Entry 7P2Y (electron microscopy, 3.10 A resolution); this record covers chains C and D of the 22 polymer chains in the assembly.

== Chain C ==
Molecule: ATP synthase subunit alpha
From: Acinetobacter baumannii (strain ATCC 17978 / CIP 53.77 / LMG 1025 / NCDC KC755 / 5377)
Notes: EC 7.1.2.2
Reference sequence: A3M142 (ATPA_ACIBT); residues 1-514 here = UniProt positions 1-514
Sequence (514 residues; numbered 1 to 514; the number before each row is that of its first residue):
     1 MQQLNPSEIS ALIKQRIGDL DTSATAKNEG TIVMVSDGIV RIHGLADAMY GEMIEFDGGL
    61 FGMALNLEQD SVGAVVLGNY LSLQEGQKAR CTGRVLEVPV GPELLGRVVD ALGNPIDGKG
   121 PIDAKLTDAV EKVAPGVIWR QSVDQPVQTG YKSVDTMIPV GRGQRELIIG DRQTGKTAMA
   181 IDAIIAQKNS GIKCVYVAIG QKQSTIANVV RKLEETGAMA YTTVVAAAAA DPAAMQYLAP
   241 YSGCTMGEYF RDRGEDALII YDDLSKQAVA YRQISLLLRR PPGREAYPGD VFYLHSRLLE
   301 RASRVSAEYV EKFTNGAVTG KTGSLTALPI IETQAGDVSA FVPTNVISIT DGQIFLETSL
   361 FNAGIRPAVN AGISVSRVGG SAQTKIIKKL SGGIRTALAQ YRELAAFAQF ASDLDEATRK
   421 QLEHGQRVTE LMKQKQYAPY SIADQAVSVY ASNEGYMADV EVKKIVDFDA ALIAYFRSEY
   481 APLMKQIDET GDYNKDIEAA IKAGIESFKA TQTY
Unresolved in the structure: 1-5
Swiss-Prot annotation at these positions:
  - binding site (ATP): Gly170 to Thr177
  - site: Ser374 (Required for activity)
Ion coordination: Mg2+: Thr177 (together with ATP)
Ligand contacts: ATP (adenosine-5'-triphosphate): Arg172, Gln173, Thr174, Gly175, Lys176, Thr177, Ala178, Phe361, Arg366, Pro367, Gln434, Lys435, Gln436

== Chain D ==
Molecule: ATP synthase subunit beta
From: Acinetobacter baumannii (strain ATCC 17978 / CIP 53.77 / LMG 1025 / NCDC KC755 / 5377)
Notes: EC 7.1.2.2
Reference sequence: A3M144 (ATPB_ACIBT); residues 1-464 here = UniProt positions 1-464
Sequence (464 residues; numbered 1 to 464; the number before each row is that of its first residue):
     1 MSSGRIIQII GAVIDVEFER TSVPKIYDAL QVDGTETTLE VQQQLGDGVV RTIAMGSTEG
    61 LKRGLTVTST NAPISVPVGT ATLGRIMDVL GRPIDEAGPV ATEERLPIHR QAPSYAEQAA
   121 STDLLETGIK VIDLLCPFAK GGKVGLFGGA GVGKTVNMME LINNIAKAHS GLSVFAGVGE
   181 RTREGNDFYH EMKDSNVLDK VAMVYGQMNE PPGNRLRVAL TGLTMAEYFR DEKDENGKGR
   241 DVLLFVDNIY RYTLAGTEVS ALLGRMPSAV GYQPTLAEEM GVLQERITST KSGSITSIQA
   301 VYVPADDLTD PSPATTFAHL DATVVLSRDI ASSGIYPAID PLDSTSRQLD PLVVGQEHYE
   361 IARAVQNVLQ RYKELKDIIA ILGMDELAEE DKLVVYRARK IQRFFSQPFH VAEVFTGAPG
   421 KLVPLKETIR GFKGLLAGEY DHIPEQAFYM VGGIDEVIAK AEKL
Unresolved in the structure: 1
Swiss-Prot annotation at these positions:
  - binding site (ATP): Gly148 to Thr155
Ligand contacts: ADP (adenosine-5'-diphosphate): Gly151, Val152, Gly153, Lys154, Thr155, Val156, Arg181, Glu184, Tyr336, Phe409, Ala412, Phe415

== Chain C / chain D interface ==
Pairs across the interface (54):
  Val33(C) - Gln44(D)
  Val33(C) - Gly46(D)
  Met34(C) - Gln44(D)
  Met34(C) - Leu45(D)
  Val35(C) - Gln44(D)  hydrogen bond (backbone-backbone)
  Ser36(C) - Gln43(D)
  Asp37(C) - Gln43(D)
  Asp37(C) - Arg265(D)  salt bridge
  Leu81(C) - Ile26(D)  hydrophobic
  Gln84(C) - Lys25(D)
  Glu85(C) - Arg20(D)  salt bridge
  Glu85(C) - Val23(D)
  Glu85(C) - Gln44(D)
  Ile116(C) - Tyr115(D)
  Ile116(C) - Ala116(D)
  Arg172(C) - Phe317(D)
  Gln173(C) - Thr323(D)
  Gln173(C) - Thr345(D)  hydrogen bond
  Lys202(C) - Glu285(D)
  Lys202(C) - Ala318(D)
  Lys202(C) - His319(D)
  Lys202(C) - Asp321(D)  salt bridge
  Gln203(C) - Pro113(D)
  Gln203(C) - Tyr115(D)
  Gln203(C) - Gln118(D)
  Gln203(C) - Glu285(D)
  Ile206(C) - Tyr115(D)  hydrophobic
  Ala207(C) - Tyr115(D)
  Asn208(C) - Ala120(D)
  Val210(C) - Tyr115(D)
  Arg211(C) - Ala120(D)
  Ala229(C) - Glu285(D)
  Ala229(C) - His319(D)
  Ala230(C) - Glu285(D)
  Arg272(C) - Ser268(D)  hydrogen bond
  Gln273(C) - Pro274(D)
  Gln273(C) - Thr275(D)
  Gln273(C) - Glu278(D)  hydrogen bond
  Leu276(C) - Pro274(D)  hydrophobic
  Leu277(C) - Pro274(D)  hydrophobic
  Arg279(C) - Gly264(D)
  Arg279(C) - Met266(D)
  Arg280(C) - Met266(D)
  Ala286(C) - Ser268(D)
  Ala286(C) - Ala269(D)
  Gln334(C) - Thr309(D)
  Asn362(C) - Leu342(D)
  Asn362(C) - Gln370(D)
  Ala363(C) - Asn367(D)
  Ala363(C) - Gln370(D)
  Arg366(C) - Arg363(D)
  Gln409(C) - Leu375(D)
  Gln409(C) - Asp391(D)
  Phe410(C) - Leu382(D)  hydrophobic
Other interface residues (no listed pair), chain C (45 interface residues in all): Asn79, Tyr80, Leu83, Val108, Asp117, Gln201, Ser204, Val269, Pro282, Glu285, Ala335, Ser359
Other interface residues (no listed pair), chain D (48 interface residues in all): Tyr27, Gln111, Ser114, Pro267, Ala277, Gly281, Leu308, Ala314, Leu320, Gln366, Ile378, Glu386

== Overview ==
45 residues of chain C face 48 of chain D across their interface; the contacts include 4 hydrogen bonds and 3
salt bridges. Polar contacts include Asp37(C)-Arg265(D), Glu85(C)-Arg20(D) and Lys202(C)-Asp321(D). Bound to
chain C: ATP. Bound to chain D: ADP.
Here chain C is ATP synthase subunit alpha and chain D is ATP synthase subunit beta, both from Acinetobacter
baumannii (strain ATCC 17978 / CIP 53.77 / LMG 1025 / NCDC KC755 / 5377). Entry 7P2Y (F1Fo-ATP synthase from
Acinetobacter baumannii (state 1)) was determined by electron microscopy together with 7P3N and 7P3W from the
same study.
